Entry 5OY7 (X-ray diffraction, 5.77 A resolution (low resolution: residue-level contacts below are approximate; hydrogen-bond / salt-bridge calls are withheld)); this record covers chains c and h of the 34 polymer chains in the assembly.

Chain c:
Protein: Histone H3
Source organism: Xenopus laevis
UniProtKB: Q92133 (Q92133_XENLA); residues 1-135 here correspond to UniProt positions 2-136 (UniProt number = residue number + 1)
Sequence (135 residues; row label = number of the first residue in the row):
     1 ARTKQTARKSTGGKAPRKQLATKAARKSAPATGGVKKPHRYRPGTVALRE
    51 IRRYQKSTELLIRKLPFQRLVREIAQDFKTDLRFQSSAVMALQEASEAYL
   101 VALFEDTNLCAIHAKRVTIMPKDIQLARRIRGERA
Disordered / not traced: 1-38
Sequence notes: conflict Ala102 (Gly103 in Q92133), Ala111 (Gly112 in Q92133)

Chain h:
Molecule: 628-nt DNA strand
Source organism: synthetic construct
Sequence (628 nucleotides; each row starts with the number of its first residue; numbers below 1 keep their minus sign (DA-625 is residue -625)):
  -625 ATCGCACAGGATGTATATATCTGACACGTGCCTGGAGACTAGGGAGTAAT
  -575 CCCCTTGGCGGTTAAAACGCGGGGGACAGCGCGTACGTGCGTTTAAGCGG
  -525 TGCTAGAGCTGTCTACGACCAATTGAGCGGCCTCGGCA
 -488A C
  -487 CGGGATTCTCCAGGGAGTACTGCACAGGATGTATATATCTGACACGTGCC
  -437 TGGAGACTAGGGAGTAATCCCCTTGGCGGTTAAAACGCGGGGGACAGCGC
  -387 GTACGTGCGTTTAAGCGGTGCTAGAGCTGTCTACGACCAATTGAGCGGCC
  -337 TCGGC
 -333A A
  -332 CCGGGATTCTCCAGGGAGTACTGCACAGGATGTATATATCTGACACGTGC
  -282 CTGGAGACTAGGGAGTAATCCCCTTGGCGGTTAAAACGCGGGGGACAGCG
  -232 CGTACGTGCGTTTAAGCGGTGCTAGAGCTGTCTACGACCAATTGAGCGGC
  -182 CTCGGCA
 -176A C
  -175 CGGGATTCTCCAGGGAGTACTGCACAGGATGTATATATCTGACACGTGCC
  -125 TGGAGACTAGGGAGTAATCCCCTTGGCGGTTAAAACGCGGGGGACAGCGC
   -75 GTACGTGCGTTTAAGCGGTGCTAGAGCTGTCTACGACCAATTGAGCGGCC
   -25 TCGGCACCGGGATTCTCCAGGGGAT
Disordered / not traced: -625 to -623, -488A, -333A, -176A, -3 to -1

Interface between chain c and chain h:
Pairs across the interface (27):
  His39(c) with DC-9(h); DC-8(h)
  Arg40(c) with DG-87(h); DC-9(h); DC-8(h)
  Tyr41(c) with DT-10(h); DC-9(h)
  Arg42(c) with DG-84(h); DC-9(h)
  Pro43(c) with DG-85(h)
  Thr45(c) with DC-9(h)
  Arg63(c) with DA-93(h); DA-92(h)
  Arg72(c) with DT-102(h)
  Arg83(c) with DT-103(h); DT-102(h)
  Phe84(c) with DT-103(h); DT-102(h)
  Gln85(c) with DT-103(h)
  Ser86(c) with DT-103(h)
  Arg116(c) with DA-82(h); DC-81(h)
  Val117(c) with DA-82(h)
  Thr118(c) with DG-83(h); DA-82(h)
  Met120(c) with DA-82(h); DC-81(h)
Also at the interface, not in a pair above, chain c (18 interface residues in all): Leu82, Lys115

In short:
18 residues of chain c face 13 of chain h across their interface.
Chain c is Histone H3 (Xenopus laevis) and chain h is a 628-nt DNA strand (synthetic construct); the
structure, Structure of the 4_601_157 tetranucleosome (P1 form), was determined by X-ray diffraction (same
publication as 5OXV).
